PDB entry 8SQP | X-ray diffraction, 2.05 A resolution | chain A

Chain A:
Protein: Bacterioferritin
Organism: Brucella abortus 2308
Notes: EC 1.16.3.1
Reference sequence: Q2YKI4 (Q2YKI4_BRUA2); numbering as in UniProt (aligned over 1-161)
Chain sequence (165 residues; numbered -3 to 161; the number before each row is that of its first residue; numbers below 1 keep their minus sign (Gly-3 is residue -3)):
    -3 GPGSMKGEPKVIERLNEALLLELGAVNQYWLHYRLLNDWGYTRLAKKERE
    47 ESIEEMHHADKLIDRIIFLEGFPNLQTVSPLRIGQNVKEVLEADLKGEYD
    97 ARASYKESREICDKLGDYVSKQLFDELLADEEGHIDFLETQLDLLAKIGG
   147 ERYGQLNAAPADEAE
Disordered / not traced: -3 to 1, 75, 161
Differences from the reference sequence: expression tag (-3 to 0); engineered mutation Leu16 (Phe in Q2YKI4)
Bound ions: heme Fe near Met52 (its only coordinating residue here)
Ligand contacts: heme (HEM): Leu19, Val22, Asn23, Trp26, Arg45, Ile49, Met52, His53, Ala55, Asp56, Leu71
Reported in the primary citation:
  - binding site for chloride ion: Arg148

Summary:
Chain A binds heme. From the paper: a binding site for chloride ion at Arg148.
Chain A is Bacterioferritin (Brucella abortus 2308); the structure, Crystal Structure of Bacterioferritin
(Bfr) from Brucella abortus (Apo, F16L mutant), was determined by X-ray diffraction together with 8SQO, 8SQQ,
8SQR and 8SQT from the same study.
